PDB entry 7NFY | electron microscopy, 3.90 A resolution | chains C and F of the 7 polymer chains in the assembly

Chain C (and F):
Protein: Lon protease homolog, mitochondrial
From: Homo sapiens
Notes: EC 3.4.21.53; chain F of this document is another copy of the same molecule, construct and numbering; everything in this record applies to it too
UniProtKB: P36776 (LONM_HUMAN); residues 115-959 here = UniProt positions 115-959
Sequence (853 residues; each row starts with the number of its first residue):
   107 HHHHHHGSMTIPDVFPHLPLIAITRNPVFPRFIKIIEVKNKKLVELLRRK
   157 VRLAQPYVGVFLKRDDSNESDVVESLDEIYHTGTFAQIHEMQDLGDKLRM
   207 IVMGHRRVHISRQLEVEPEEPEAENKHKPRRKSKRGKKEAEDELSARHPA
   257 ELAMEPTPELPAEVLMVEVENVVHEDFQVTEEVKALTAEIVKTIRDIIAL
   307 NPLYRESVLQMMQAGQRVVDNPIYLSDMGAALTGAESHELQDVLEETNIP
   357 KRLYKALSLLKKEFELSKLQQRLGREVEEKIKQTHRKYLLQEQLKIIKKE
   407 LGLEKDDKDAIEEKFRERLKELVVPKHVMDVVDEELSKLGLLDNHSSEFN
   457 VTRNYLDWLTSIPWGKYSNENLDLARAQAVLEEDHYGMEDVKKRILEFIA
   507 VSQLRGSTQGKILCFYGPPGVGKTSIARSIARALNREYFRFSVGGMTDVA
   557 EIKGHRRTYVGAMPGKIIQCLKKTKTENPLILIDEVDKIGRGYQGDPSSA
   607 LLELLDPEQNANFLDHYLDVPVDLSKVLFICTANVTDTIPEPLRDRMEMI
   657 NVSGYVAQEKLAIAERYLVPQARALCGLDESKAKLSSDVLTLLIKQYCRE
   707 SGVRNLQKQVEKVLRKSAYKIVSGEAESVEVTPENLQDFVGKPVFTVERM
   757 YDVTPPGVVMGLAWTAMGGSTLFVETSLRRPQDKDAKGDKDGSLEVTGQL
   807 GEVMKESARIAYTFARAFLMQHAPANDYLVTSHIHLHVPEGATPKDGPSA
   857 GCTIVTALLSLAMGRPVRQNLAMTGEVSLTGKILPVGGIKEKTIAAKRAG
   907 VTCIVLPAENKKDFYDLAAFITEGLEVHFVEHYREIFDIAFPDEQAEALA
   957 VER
Not modelled in the structure: 107-122, 222-271, 949-959
Construct notes: expression tag (107-114)
Ion coordination: Mg2+: Thr-530 (together with ATP-gamma-S)
Residues lining bound ligands:
  - ATP-gamma-S (AGS; phosphothiophosphoric acid-adenylate ester), molecule 1: Asp-490, His-491, Tyr-492, Met-494, Pro-524, Pro-525, Gly-526, Val-527, Gly-528, Lys-529, Thr-530, Ser-531, Glu-591, Tyr-661, Ile-669, Tyr-673, Arg-710, Gln-713
  - ATP-gamma-S (AGS), molecule 2: Glu-614, Pro-648, Arg-652
Swiss-Prot annotation at these positions:
  - active site: Ser-855, Lys-898
  - binding site (ATP): Gly-523 to Thr-530
Reported in the primary citation:
  - binding site for ATP-gamma-S: Arg-652
  - mutagenesis - K529R, E591Q, T803V, E812A, S855A: abolished catalytic activity (proteolytic activity)
  - mutagenesis - S855A: unchanged catalytic activity (ATPase activity)
  - catalytic residues: Thr-803, His-841, His-843, Ser-855
  - catalytic residues: Glu-801, Arg-815, Lys-898 (proposed by the authors, not directly observed)
  - mutagenesis - T803V: decreased catalytic activity on ATPase
  - mutagenesis - H841F, H843F: abolished catalytic activity on proteolytically
  - mutagenesis - E801A: decreased catalytic activity (protease activity)
  - mutagenesis - E801A, E812A: decreased catalytic activity (ATPase activity)
  - binding site for ATP-gamma-S: Gly-526, Val-527, Gly-528, Thr-530 (proposed by the authors, not directly observed)
  - mutagenesis - K529R, E591Q: abolished catalytic activity on ATPase

Chain C / chain F interface:
Pairs across the interface (18):
  Val-285(C) / Glu-342(F)
  Thr-286(C) / Arg-131(F)  hydrogen bond (backbone-side chain)
  Glu-287(C) / Arg-131(F)  salt bridge
  Glu-287(C) / Ser-343(F)  hydrogen bond
  Glu-288(C) / Gly-340(F)
  Glu-288(C) / Ala-341(F)
  Glu-288(C) / Glu-342(F)  hydrogen bond (side chain-backbone)
  Lys-290(C) / Arg-131(F)
  Gly-321(C) / Lys-145(F)  hydrogen bond (backbone-side chain)
  Gln-322(C) / Lys-145(F)  hydrogen bond (backbone-side chain)
  Arg-323(C) / Lys-145(F)
  Glu-342(C) / Tyr-394(F)  hydrogen bond
  Tyr-360(C) / Gly-380(F)  hydrogen bond (side chain-backbone)
  Tyr-360(C) / Val-383(F)  hydrophobic
  Tyr-360(C) / Glu-384(F)
  Lys-367(C) / Glu-384(F)  salt bridge
  Lys-368(C) / Ile-387(F)
  Gln-376(C) / Ile-402(F)
Also at the interface, not in a pair above, chain C (14 interface residues in all): Leu-372
Also at the interface, not in a pair above, chain F (15 interface residues in all): Glu-175, Glu-369, Glu-398

Summary:
14 residues of chain C and 15 residues of chain F are in contact, with 7 hydrogen bonds and 2 salt bridges.
Among the polar pairs are Glu-287(C)/Arg-131(F), Lys-367(C)/Glu-384(F) and Thr-286(C)/Arg-131(F). From the
paper: catalytic residues Thr-803(C), His-841(C) and His-843(C) among others; K529R, E591Q and T803V of chain
C, among others, abolish catalytic activity (proteolytic activity); 8 substitutions were tested in all.
Both chains are Lon protease homolog, mitochondrial (Homo sapiens). Entry 7NFY (P1a-state of wild type human
mitochondrial LONP1 protease with bound substrate protein and ATPgS) was determined by electron microscopy
together with 7NG4, 7NG5, 7NGC and 7NGF from the same study.
